Entry 4W4U (X-ray diffraction, 2.80 A resolution); this record covers chains A and C of the 4 polymer chains in the assembly.

== Chain A ==
Protein: Ubiquitin carboxyl-terminal hydrolase
Organism: Saccharomyces cerevisiae
Notes: EC 3.4.19.12
UniProtKB: N1P0J5 (N1P0J5_YEASC); residue numbers follow UniProt; this construct covers 1-471
Chain sequence (476 residues; row label = number of the first residue in the row; numbers below 1 keep their minus sign (Gly-4 is residue -4)):
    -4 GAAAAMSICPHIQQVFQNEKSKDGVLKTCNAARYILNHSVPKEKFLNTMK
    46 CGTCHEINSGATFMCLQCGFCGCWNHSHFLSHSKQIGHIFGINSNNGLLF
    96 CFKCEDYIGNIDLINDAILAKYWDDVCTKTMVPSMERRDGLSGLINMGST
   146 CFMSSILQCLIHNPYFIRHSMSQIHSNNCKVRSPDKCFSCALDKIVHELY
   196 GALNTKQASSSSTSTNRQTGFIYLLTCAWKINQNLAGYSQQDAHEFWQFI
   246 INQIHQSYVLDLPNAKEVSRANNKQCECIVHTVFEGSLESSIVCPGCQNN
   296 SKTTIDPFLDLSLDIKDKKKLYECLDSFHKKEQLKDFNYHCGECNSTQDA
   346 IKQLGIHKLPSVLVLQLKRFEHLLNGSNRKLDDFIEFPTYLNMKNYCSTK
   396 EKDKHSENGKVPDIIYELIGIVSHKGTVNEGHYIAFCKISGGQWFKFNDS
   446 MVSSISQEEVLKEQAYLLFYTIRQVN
Not modelled in the structure: -4 to 0, 199-211, 227-235, 395-405
Sequence notes: expression tag (-4 to 0)
Bound ions: Zn2+ site 1: Cys4, His6, Cys96, Cys99; Zn2+ site 2: Cys46, Cys49, Cys68, His73; Zn2+ site 3: Cys60, Cys63, His77, His83; Zn2+ site 4: His170, Cys174, Cys182, Cys185; Zn2+ site 5: His250, Cys271, Cys273, His276; Zn2+ site 6: Cys289, Cys292, Cys336, Cys339
From the paper describing this entry:
  - catalytic residues: Asn141 (citing earlier work)

== Chain C ==
Protein: SAGA-associated factor 11
Organism: Saccharomyces cerevisiae
UniProtKB: N1NXA6 (N1NXA6_YEASC); residue numbers follow UniProt; this construct covers 1-99
Chain sequence (99 residues; numbered 1 to 99; the number before each row is that of its first residue):
     1 MTEETITIDSISNGILNNLLTTLIQDIVARETTQQQLLKTRYPDLRSYYF
    51 DPNGSLDINGLQKQQESSQYIHCENCGRDVSANRLAAHLQRCLSRGARR
Not modelled in the structure: 1-4, 64-99

== How chain A and chain C interact ==
Residue-residue contacts (60):
  Met1(A) with Lys39(C); Thr40(C)
  Glu51(A) with Asn18(C), hydrogen bond
  Ile52(A) with Asn18(C), hydrogen bond (backbone-side chain)
  Asn53(A) with Asn18(C); Leu19(C); Thr22(C), hydrogen bond (backbone-side chain)
  Gly55(A) with Thr22(C), hydrogen bond (backbone-side chain); Gln25(C)
  Ala56(A) with Gln25(C), hydrogen bond (backbone-side chain)
  Trp69(A) with Gln25(C)
  Asn70(A) with Thr21(C), hydrogen bond; Gln25(C), hydrogen bond
  Asn90(A) with Thr22(C); Asp26(C); Arg30(C), hydrogen bond (backbone-side chain)
  Asn91(A) with Asp26(C), hydrogen bond; Ala29(C); Arg30(C)
  Leu93(A) with Thr33(C)
  Asp101(A) with Gln36(C)
  Tyr102(A) with Ala29(C), hydrophobic; Thr33(C); Gln36(C), hydrogen bond (backbone-side chain)
  Ile103(A) with Gln36(C)
  Gly104(A) with Thr33(C); Gln36(C), hydrogen bond (backbone-side chain); Leu37(C)
  Asn105(A) with Gln36(C), hydrogen bond (backbone-side chain); Leu37(C); Thr40(C), hydrogen bond
  Asp107(A) with Arg41(C), salt bridge
  Asn110(A) with Leu37(C)
  Pro128(A) with Arg41(C); Tyr42(C), hydrogen bond (backbone-side chain)
  Ser129(A) with Tyr42(C)
  Met130(A) with Tyr42(C); Asp44(C); Leu45(C), hydrophobic; Arg46(C)
  Arg133(A) with Leu38(C); Tyr42(C); Leu45(C); Tyr48(C)
  Asp134(A) with Tyr48(C), hydrogen bond
  Leu136(A) with Tyr48(C), hydrophobic
  Phe440(A) with Tyr48(C), hydrophobic; Ile58(C), hydrophobic
  Asn443(A) with Lys63(C)
  Asp444(A) with Lys63(C)
  Ser445(A) with Lys63(C), hydrogen bond
  Met446(A) with Ser55(C); Asp57(C)
  Val447(A) with Asp57(C); Ile58(C), hydrogen bond (backbone-backbone)
  Ser448(A) with Leu56(C); Ile58(C)
  Ser449(A) with Tyr49(C); Phe50(C); Ile58(C)
Also at the interface, not in a pair above, chain A (36 interface residues in all): Ser54, Val127, Asn141, Ile450
Also at the interface, not in a pair above, chain C (30 interface residues in all): Asn17, Leu61, Gln62

== Overview ==
Chain A and chain C form an interface of 36 and 30 residues respectively, with 17 hydrogen bonds and 1 salt
bridge. Polar pairs include Asp107(A)-Arg41(C), Glu51(A)-Asn18(C) and Ile52(A)-Asn18(C). Cys4(A), His6(A),
Cys96(A) and Cys99(A) coordinate Zn2+ site 1. Cys46(A), Cys49(A), Cys68(A) and His73(A) coordinate Zn2+ site
2. The paper reports the catalytic residue Asn141(A).
Chain A is Ubiquitin carboxyl-terminal hydrolase and chain C is SAGA-associated factor 11, both from
Saccharomyces cerevisiae; the structure, Structure of yeast SAGA DUBm with Sgf73 Y57A mutant at 2.8 angstroms
resolution, was determined by X-ray diffraction.
